PDB entry 8VB6 | electron microscopy, 2.70 A resolution | chains A and F of the 3 polymer chains in the assembly

== Chain A ==
Name: HIV-1 reverse transcriptase/ribonuclease H P66 subunit
Organism: Human immunodeficiency virus 1
Reference sequence: P03366 (POL_HV1B1); residues 1-555 here correspond to UniProt positions 600-1154 (UniProt number = residue number + 599)
Chain sequence (557 residues; numbered -1 to 555; the number before each row is that of its first residue; numbers below 1 keep their minus sign (Met-1 is residue -1)):
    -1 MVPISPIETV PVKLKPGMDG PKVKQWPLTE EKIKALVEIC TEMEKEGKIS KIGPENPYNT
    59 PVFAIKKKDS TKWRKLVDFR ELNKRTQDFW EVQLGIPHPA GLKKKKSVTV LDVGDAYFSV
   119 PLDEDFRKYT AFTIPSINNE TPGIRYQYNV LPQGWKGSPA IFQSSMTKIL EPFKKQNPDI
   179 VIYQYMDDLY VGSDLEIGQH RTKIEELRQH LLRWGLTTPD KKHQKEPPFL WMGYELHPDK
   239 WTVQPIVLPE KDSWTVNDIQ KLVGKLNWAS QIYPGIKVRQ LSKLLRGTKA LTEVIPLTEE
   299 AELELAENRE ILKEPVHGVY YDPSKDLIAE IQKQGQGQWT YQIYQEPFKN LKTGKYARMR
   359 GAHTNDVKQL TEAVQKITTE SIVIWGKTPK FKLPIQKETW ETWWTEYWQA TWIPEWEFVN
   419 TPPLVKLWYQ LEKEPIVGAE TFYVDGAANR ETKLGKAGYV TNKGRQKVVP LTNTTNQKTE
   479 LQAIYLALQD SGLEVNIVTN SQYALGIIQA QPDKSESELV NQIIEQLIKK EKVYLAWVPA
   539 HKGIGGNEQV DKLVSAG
Unresolved in the structure: -1 to 1, 553-555
Construct notes: expression tag (-1 to 0); engineered mutation Ser280 (Cys879 in P03366), Asn498 (Asp1097 in P03366)
UniProt features mapped onto this chain:
  - region: Phe227 to His235 (RT 'primer grip')
  - motif: Trp398 to Trp414 (Tryptophan repeat motif)
  - binding site (Mg(2+)): Asp110, Asp185, Asp186, Asp443, Glu478, Asp549
  - site: Trp401 (Essential for RT p66/p51 heterodimerization), Trp414 (Essential for RT p66/p51 heterodimerization), Phe440, Tyr441 (Cleavage)
Reported in the primary citation:
  - binding site for the 38-nt DNA strand (chain F): Leu74
  - catalytic residues: Lys220 (proposed by the authors, not directly observed)
  - mutagenesis - K220L, K220M: decreased growth

== Chain F ==
Molecule: 38-nt DNA strand
Sequence (38 nucleotides; numbered -4 to 33; the number before each row is that of its first residue; numbers below 1 keep their minus sign (DT-4 is residue -4)):
    -4 TAATTCCCCC CCTTCGGTGC TTTGCACCGA AGGGGGGG
Unresolved in the structure: -4 to -3
Modified positions: OMC (o2'-methylycytidine-5'-monophosphate) at position 2; OMC (o2'-methylycytidine-5'-monophosphate) at position 4

== Chain A / chain F interface ==
Contacting residue pairs (68; chain A residue first):
  Trp24(A) with DT-1(F), stacking on the base
  Phe61(A) with DT-1(F), sugar contact
  Arg72(A) with DT0(F), base contact
  Leu74(A) with DT0(F), base contact
  Asp76(A) with DT-1(F), sugar contact; DT0(F), phosphate contact
  Arg78(A) with DT0(F), salt bridge to the phosphate
  Asn81(A) with DC1(F), sugar contact
  Glu89(A) with OMC_2(F), hydrogen bond to the sugar; DC3(F), phosphate contact
  Gln91(A) with DC3(F), phosphate contact
  Leu92(A) with OMC_4(F), sugar contact
  Ile94(A) with DC3(F), base contact; OMC_4(F), sugar contact; DG31(F), base contact
  Asp110(A) with DG33(F), phosphate contact
  Tyr115(A) with DG33(F), base contact
  Gly152(A) with DT0(F), base contact; DC1(F), sugar contact
  Lys154(A) with DC1(F), phosphate contact; OMC_2(F), phosphate contact
  Pro157(A) with OMC_2(F), sugar contact
  Tyr183(A) with DC3(F), base contact; DG32(F), hydrogen bond to the base; DG33(F), sugar contact
  Met184(A) with OMC_2(F), base contact; DG32(F), base contact; DG33(F), sugar contact
  Asp185(A) with DG33(F), phosphate contact
  Met230(A) with DG32(F), sugar contact
  Gly231(A) with DG32(F), sugar contact
  Asn255(A) with DG28(F), phosphate contact; DG29(F), phosphate contact
  Gln258(A) with DG28(F), sugar contact; DG29(F), sugar contact
  Lys259(A) with DG29(F), phosphate contact; DG30(F), phosphate contact
  Gly262(A) with DG30(F), sugar contact
  Lys263(A) with DG30(F), sugar contact; DG31(F), salt bridge to the phosphate
  Asn265(A) with DC6(F), sugar contact
  Trp266(A) with DG31(F), sugar contact
  Val276(A) with DC7(F), phosphate contact
  Ser280(A) with DC7(F), phosphate contact; DT8(F), hydrogen bond to the phosphate
  Leu283(A) with DT8(F), phosphate contact
  Arg284(A) with DT8(F), salt bridge to the phosphate; DT9(F), phosphate contact
  Gly285(A) with DT9(F), hydrogen bond to the phosphate
  Lys287(A) with DT9(F), salt bridge to the phosphate
  Lys353(A) with DC6(F), phosphate contact; DC7(F), salt bridge to the phosphate
  Ala355(A) with DC7(F), phosphate contact
  Arg358(A) with DC23(F), salt bridge to the phosphate
  Gly359(A) with DC22(F), phosphate contact
  Ala360(A) with DC22(F), hydrogen bond to the phosphate
  His361(A) with DA21(F), salt bridge to the phosphate
  Lys374(A) with DC6(F), phosphate contact
  Thr473(A) with DG19(F), sugar contact
  Asn474(A) with DT17(F), base contact
  Gln475(A) with DT17(F), sugar contact
  Lys476(A) with DC20(F), salt bridge to the phosphate
  Glu478(A) with DT17(F), base contact
  Ser499(A) with DT17(F), hydrogen bond to the base
  Gln500(A) with DT17(F), hydrogen bond to the base
  Tyr501(A) with DT17(F), hydrogen bond to the base; DC20(F), phosphate contact; DA21(F), hydrogen bond to the phosphate
Also at the interface, not in a pair above, chain A (61 interface residues in all): Ile63, Val75, Gly93, Trp153, Gln161, Asp186, Gln242, Lys281, Leu289, Arg356, Arg448, Ile505
Also at the interface, not in a pair above, chain F (23 interface residues in all): DT18

== Overview ==
61 residues of chain A and 23 residues of chain F are in contact, with 9 hydrogen bonds, 8 salt bridges and 1
aromatic stacking contact. Polar pairs include Tyr183(A)-DG32(F), Ser499(A)-DT17(F) and Gln500(A)-DT17(F).
From UniProt: 6 Mg2+-binding residues on chain A. The paper reports the catalytic residue Lys220(A); K220L and
K220M of chain A reduce growth.
Chain A is HIV-1 reverse transcriptase/ribonuclease H P66 subunit (Human immunodeficiency virus 1) and chain F
is a 38-nt DNA strand; the structure, Kinetic intermediate states of HIV-1 RT DNA synthesis captured by
cryo-EM, was determined by electron microscopy, deposited together with 8VB7, 8VB8, 8VB9, 8VBC, 8VBF, 8VBG,
8VBH and 8VBI.
